PDB entry 1OYV | X-ray diffraction, 2.50 A resolution | chains B and I of the 3 polymer chains in the assembly

Chain B:
Protein: Subtilisin Carlsberg
Source organism: Bacillus licheniformis
Notes: EC 3.4.21.62
UniProtKB: P00780 (SUBT_BACLI); the author numbering skips numbers that UniProt does not, so the offset changes along the chain: 1-55 = UniProt 106-160; 57-275 = UniProt 161-379
Amino-acid sequence (274 residues; numbered 1 to 275; 1 number in that range is skipped by the numbering (no residue carries it; nothing is unmodelled there); the number before each row is that of its first residue):
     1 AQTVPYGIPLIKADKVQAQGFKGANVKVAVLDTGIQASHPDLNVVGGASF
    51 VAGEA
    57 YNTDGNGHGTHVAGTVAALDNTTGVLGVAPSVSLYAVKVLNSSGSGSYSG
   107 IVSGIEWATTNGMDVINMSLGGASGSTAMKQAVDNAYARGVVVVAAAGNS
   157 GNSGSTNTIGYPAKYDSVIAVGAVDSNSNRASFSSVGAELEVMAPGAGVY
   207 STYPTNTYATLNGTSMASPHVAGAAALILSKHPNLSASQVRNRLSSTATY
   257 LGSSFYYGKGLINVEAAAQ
Construct notes: conflict Ser103 (Thr207 in P00780), Ala129 (Pro233 in P00780), Asn158 (Ser262 in P00780), Ser161 (Asn265 in P00780), Asn212 (Ser316 in P00780)
UniProt features mapped onto this chain:
  - active site (Charge relay system): Asp32, His64, Ser221
  - binding site (Ca(2+)): Gln2, Asp41, Leu75, Asn77, Thr79, Val81, Ala169, Tyr171, Val174
Ion coordination: Ca2+: Gln2, Asp41, Leu75, Asn77, Thr79, Val81

Chain I:
Protein: Wound-induced proteinase inhibitor-II
Source organism: Solanum lycopersicum
UniProtKB: P05119 (IP21_LYCES); residues 1-123 here correspond to UniProt positions 26-148 (UniProt number = residue number + 25)
Amino-acid sequence (123 residues; row label = number of the first residue in the row):
     1 KACTRECGNLGFGICPRSEGSPLNPICINCCSGYKGCNYYNSFGKFICEG
    51 ESDPKRPNACTFNCDPNIAYSRCPRSQGKSLIYPTGCTTCCTGYKGCYYF
   101 GKDGKFVCEGESDEPKANMYPVM
Disordered / not traced: 74-85, 117-123
UniProt features mapped onto this chain:
  - site: Arg5, Glu6 (Reactive bond for trypsin), Phe62, Asn63 (Reactive bond for chymotrypsin)
Cystine bridges: Cys3-Cys91, Cys7-Cys87, Cys15-Cys97, Cys27-Cys64, Cys30-Cys48, Cys31-Cys60, Cys37-Cys73, Cys90-Cys108

How chain B and chain I interact:
Pairs across the interface (43; chain B residue first):
  Thr33(B) - Thr4(I)
  His64(B) - Thr4(I)
  His64(B) - Arg5(I)
  His64(B) - Glu6(I)
  Leu96(B) - Ala2(I)
  Leu96(B) - Thr4(I)
  Gly100(B) - Ala2(I)
  Gly100(B) - Cys3(I)
  Gly100(B) - Thr4(I)  hydrogen bond (backbone-backbone)
  Gly100(B) - Cys91(I)
  Ser101(B) - Lys1(I)  hydrogen bond
  Ser101(B) - Ala2(I)
  Ser101(B) - Cys91(I)
  Ser101(B) - Glu111(I)
  Gly102(B) - Lys1(I)
  Gly102(B) - Ala2(I)  hydrogen bond (backbone-backbone)
  Tyr104(B) - Lys1(I)
  Tyr104(B) - Ala2(I)
  Ile107(B) - Ala2(I)  hydrophobic
  Ser125(B) - Thr4(I)
  Ser125(B) - Arg5(I)  hydrogen bond (backbone-backbone)
  Leu126(B) - Cys3(I)
  Leu126(B) - Arg5(I)
  Gly127(B) - Ala2(I)
  Gly127(B) - Cys3(I)  hydrogen bond (backbone-backbone)
  Gly127(B) - Arg5(I)  hydrogen bond (backbone-side chain)
  Gly128(B) - Lys1(I)
  Gly128(B) - Arg5(I)
  Ala152(B) - Arg5(I)
  Ala153(B) - Arg5(I)
  Gly154(B) - Arg5(I)
  Asn155(B) - Arg5(I)  hydrogen bond (side chain-backbone)
  Asn155(B) - Glu6(I)  hydrogen bond (side chain-backbone)
  Asn155(B) - Cys7(I)
  Asn155(B) - Cys87(I)
  Phe189(B) - Cys87(I)  hydrophobic
  Asn218(B) - Glu6(I)
  Asn218(B) - Cys7(I)  hydrogen bond (backbone-backbone)
  Gly219(B) - Arg5(I)
  Gly219(B) - Cys7(I)
  Thr220(B) - Arg5(I)  hydrogen bond (backbone-backbone)
  Ser221(B) - Arg5(I)  hydrogen bond (side chain-backbone)
  Ser221(B) - Glu6(I)  hydrogen bond (side chain-backbone)
Interface residues without a listed pair, chain B (25 interface residues in all): Asp32, Ser99, Gly166, Met222

Summary:
25 residues of chain B face 10 of chain I across their interface; the contacts include 12 hydrogen bonds.
Among the polar pairs are Ser101(B)-Lys1(I), Gly127(B)-Arg5(I) and Asn155(B)-Arg5(I). UniProt lists 3
active-site residues and 9 Ca2+-binding residues on chain B.
Chain B is Subtilisin Carlsberg (Bacillus licheniformis) and chain I is Wound-induced proteinase inhibitor-II
(Solanum lycopersicum); the structure, Crystal structure of tomato inhibitor-II in a ternary complex with
subtilisin Carlsberg, was determined by X-ray diffraction.
